Entry 7WIG (electron microscopy, 2.70 A resolution); this record covers chains A and S of the 5 polymer chains in the assembly.

Chain A:
Molecule: Guanine nucleotide-binding protein G(i) subunit alpha-1
From: Homo sapiens
UniProtKB: P63096 (GNAI1_HUMAN); numbering as in UniProt (aligned over 1-354)
Sequence (354 residues; numbered 1 to 354; the number before each row is that of its first residue):
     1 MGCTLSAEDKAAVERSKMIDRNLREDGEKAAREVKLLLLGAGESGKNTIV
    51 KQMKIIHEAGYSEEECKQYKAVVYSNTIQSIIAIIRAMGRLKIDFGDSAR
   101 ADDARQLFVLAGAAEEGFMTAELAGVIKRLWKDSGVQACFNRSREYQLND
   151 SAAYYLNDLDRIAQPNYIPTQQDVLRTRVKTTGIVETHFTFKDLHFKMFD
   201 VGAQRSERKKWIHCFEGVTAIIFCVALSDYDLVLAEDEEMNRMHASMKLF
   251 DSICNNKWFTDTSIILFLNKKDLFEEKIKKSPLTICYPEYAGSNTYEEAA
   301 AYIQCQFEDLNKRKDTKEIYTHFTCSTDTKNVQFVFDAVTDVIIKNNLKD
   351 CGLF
Unresolved in the structure: 1-2, 55-181
Construct notes: conflict N47 (Ser in P63096), A203 (Gly in P63096), A245 (Glu in P63096), S326 (Ala in P63096)
Swiss-Prot annotation at these positions:
  - region: K35 to K46, T48 (G1 motif), D173 to T181 (G2 motif), F196 to G202, Q204, R205 (G3 motif), I265 to D272 (G4 motif), T324, C325, T327 to T329 (G5 motif)
  - binding site (GTP): E43 to K46, T48, S151, L175 to T181, D200 to G202, Q204, N269 to D272
  - binding site (Mg(2+)): T181
  - modified residue: R178 (ADP-ribosylarginine), Q204 (Deamidated glutamine), C351 (ADP-ribosylcysteine)
  - lipidation: G2 (N-myristoyl glycine), C3 (S-palmitoyl cysteine)
  - natural variant: G40 (G40C: In NEDHISB; G40R: In NEDHISB), G45 (G45D: In NEDHISB), T48 (T48I: In NEDHISB; T48K: In NEDHISB), Q52 (Q52P: In NEDHISB), S75 (deletion: In NEDHISB; uncertain significance), Q172 (deletion: In NEDHISB), D173 (D173V: In NEDHISB), E186 to F189 (deletion: In NEDHISB; uncertain significance), C224 (C224Y: In NEDHISB), K270 (K270N: In NEDHISB; K270R: In NEDHISB), D272 (D272G: In NEDHISB), V332 (V332E: In NEDHISB; uncertain significance)
  - mutagenesis: G42 (G42R: Abolishes switch to an activated conformation and dissociation from beta and gamma subunits upon GTP binding. Abolishes interaction with RGS family members), E116 (E116L: Enhances interaction (inactive GDP-bound) with RGS14), Q147 (Q147L: Enhances interaction (inactive GDP-bound) with RGS14)

Chain S:
Molecule: single Fab chain (svFv16)
From: synthetic construct
Notes: antibody fragment or engineered binder
Sequence (269 residues; row label = number of the first residue in the row):
     1 DVQLVESGGGLVQPGGSRKLSCSASGFAFSSFGMHWVRQAPEKGLEWVAY
    51 ISSGSGTIYYADTVKGRFTISRDDPKNTLFLQMTSLRSEDTAMYYCVRSI
   101 YYYGSSPFDFWGQGTTLTVSSGGGGSGGGGSGGGGSDIVMTQATSSVPVT
   151 PGESVSISCRSSKSLLHSNGNTYLYWFLQRPGQSPQLLIYRMSNLASGVP
   201 DRFSGSGSGTAFTLTISRLEAEDVGVYYCMQHLEYPLTFGAGTKLELKGS
   251 LEVLFQGPAAAHHHHHHHH
Unresolved in the structure: 122-134, 248-269
Disulfides: C22-C96, C159-C229

Interface between chain A and chain S:
Contacting residue pairs - 20 pairs, chain A then chain S:
  S6(A) with H167(S), hydrogen bond; Y173(S), hydrogen bond
  A7(A) with L233(S); Y235(S), hydrophobic
  E8(A) with Y101(S); P107(S); Y173(S); Y175(S), hydrogen bond; R191(S), salt bridge
  D9(A) with N169(S), hydrogen bond; Y173(S)
  A11(A) with Y101(S), hydrophobic
  E14(A) with S52(S), hydrogen bond; S53(S); T57(S), hydrogen bond
  R15(A) with I100(S); Y101(S); Y102(S)
  M18(A) with S53(S); G54(S)
Interface residues without a listed pair, chain A (11 interface residues in all): T4, L5, A12
Interface residues without a listed pair, chain S (18 interface residues in all): S31, G56, H232

Summary:
11 residues of chain A and 18 residues of chain S are in contact, with 6 hydrogen bonds and 1 salt bridge.
Among the polar pairs are E8(A)-R191(S), S6(A)-H167(S) and S6(A)-Y173(S).
Here chain A is Guanine nucleotide-binding protein G(i) subunit alpha-1 (Homo sapiens) and chain S is single
Fab chain (svFv16) (synthetic construct). Entry 7WIG (Cryo-EM structure of the L-054,264-bound human SSTR2-Gi1
complex) was determined by electron microscopy together with 7WIC from the same study.
